5OSW - chain A; structure by X-ray diffraction, 1.78 A resolution.

[Chain A]
Protein: Albumin
Organism: Capra hircus
Reference sequence: B3VHM9 (B3VHM9_CAPHI); numbering as in UniProt (aligned over 1-583)
Sequence (583 residues; row label = number of the first residue in the row):
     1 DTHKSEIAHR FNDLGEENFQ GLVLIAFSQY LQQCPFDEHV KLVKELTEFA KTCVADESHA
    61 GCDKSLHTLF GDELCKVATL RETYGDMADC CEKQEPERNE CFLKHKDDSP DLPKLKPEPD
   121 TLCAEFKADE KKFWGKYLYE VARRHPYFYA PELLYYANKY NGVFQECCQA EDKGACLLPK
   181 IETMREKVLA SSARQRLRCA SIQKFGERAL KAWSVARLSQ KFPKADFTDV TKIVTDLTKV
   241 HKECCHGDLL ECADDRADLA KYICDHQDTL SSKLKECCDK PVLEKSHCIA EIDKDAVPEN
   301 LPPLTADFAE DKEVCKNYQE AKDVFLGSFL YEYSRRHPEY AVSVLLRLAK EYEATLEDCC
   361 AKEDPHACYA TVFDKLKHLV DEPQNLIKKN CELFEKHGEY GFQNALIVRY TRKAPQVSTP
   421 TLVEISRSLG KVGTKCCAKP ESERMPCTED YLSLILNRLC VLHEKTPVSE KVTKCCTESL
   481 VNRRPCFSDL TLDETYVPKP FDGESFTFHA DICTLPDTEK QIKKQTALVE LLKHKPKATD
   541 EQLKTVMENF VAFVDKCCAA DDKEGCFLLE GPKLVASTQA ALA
Disulfides: C53-C62, C75-C91, C90-C101, C123-C168, C167-C176, C199-C245, C244-C252, C264-C278, C277-C288, C315-C360, C359-C368, C391-C437, C436-C447, C460-C476, C475-C486, C513-C558, C557-C566
Residues lining bound ligands:
  - 3,6,9,12,15-pentaoxaheptadecan-1-ol (AE4): F205, R208, A209, K211, A212, V215, D323, L326, G327, L330, L346, A349, K350, E353, V481
  - 2-hydroxy-3,5-diiodo-benzoic acid (DIU), molecule 1: Q20, L24, F36, V40, K44, D129, K131, K132, W134, G135
  - 2-hydroxy-3,5-diiodo-benzoic acid (DIU), molecule 2: P117, L122, Y137, E140, V141, R144, H145, Y160, I181, M184, R185, V188, L189
  - 2-hydroxy-3,5-diiodo-benzoic acid (DIU), molecule 3: Y149, R198, R217, L218, K221, F222, L237, H241, R256, L259, A260, I263, S286, I289, A290
  - 2-hydroxy-3,5-diiodo-benzoic acid (DIU), molecule 4: R194, L197, R198, S201, L210, W213, R217, D450, S453, L454
  - 2-hydroxy-3,5-diiodo-benzoic acid (DIU), molecule 5: P383, L386, I387, N390, C391, F402, L406, R409, V432, T448, E449, L452, R484, S488
  - 2-hydroxy-3,5-diiodo-benzoic acid (DIU), molecule 6: L393, H397, G401, N404, A405, V408, L528, D540, L543, K544, M547
  - jeffamine (JEF; O-(O-(2-aminopropyl)-o'-(2-methoxyethyl)polypropylene glycol 500)): L197, A209, A212, W213, S343, L346, S453, L480, V481
From the paper describing this entry:
  - binding site for 2-hydroxy-3,5-diiodo-benzoic acid: Q20, P117, K132, Y137, Y149, Y160, I181, M184, R185, R194, L197, R198, S201, W213, R217, K221, H241, R256, A260, S286, I289, P383, I387, N390, C391, H397, R409, T448, E449, D450, S453, R484, S488, D540, L543, K544
  - conformationally variable residues (side-chain flip): W213

[Summary]
Chain A binds 6 copies of 2-hydroxy-3,5-diiodo-benzoic acid, jeffamine and
3,6,9,12,15-pentaoxaheptadecan-1-ol. From the paper: a binding site for 2-hydroxy-3,5-diiodo-benzoic acid at
Q20, P117 and K132 among others; conformational variability at W213.
Chain A is Albumin (Capra hircus); the structure, Structure of caprine serum albumin in complex with
3,5-diiodosalicylic acid, was determined by X-ray diffraction (same publication as 5ORF, 5ORI and 5OTB).
